4O6J - chain A; structure by X-ray diffraction, 2.30 A resolution.

Chain A:
Protein: Iron-dependent transcription repressor related protein
Source organism: Thermoplasma acidophilum
UniProtKB: Q9HJU1 (Q9HJU1_THEAC); residue numbers follow UniProt; this construct covers 1-220
Sequence (239 residues; row label = number of the first residue in the row; numbers below 1 keep their minus sign (Met-18 is residue -18)):
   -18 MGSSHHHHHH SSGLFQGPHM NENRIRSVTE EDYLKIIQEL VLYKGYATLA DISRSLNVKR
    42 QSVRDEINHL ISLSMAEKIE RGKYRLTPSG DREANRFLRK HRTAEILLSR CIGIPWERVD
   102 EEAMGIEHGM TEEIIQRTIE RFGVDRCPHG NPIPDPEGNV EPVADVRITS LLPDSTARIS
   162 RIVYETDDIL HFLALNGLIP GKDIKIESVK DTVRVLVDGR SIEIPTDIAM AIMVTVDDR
Not modelled in the structure: -18 to 6, 220
Differences from the reference sequence: expression tag (-18 to 0)
Disulfide bonds: Cys92 forms a disulfide with the same residue of a neighbouring copy of this chain
Bound ions: Fe2+ site 1: His82, Glu86, Asp101, Glu166; Fe2+ site 2: Glu86, Cys128, His130, Glu166

Summary:
The Fe2+ site 1 is built by His82, Glu86, Asp101 and Glu166. Glu86, Cys128, His130 and Glu166 form the Fe2+
site 2.
Chain A is Iron-dependent transcription repressor related protein (Thermoplasma acidophilum); the structure,
Crystal sturucture of T. acidophilum IdeR, was determined by X-ray diffraction (same publication as 4O5V).
